1KDS - chain A; structure by X-ray diffraction, 2.15 A resolution.

Chain A:
Name: Beta-lactamase
Organism: Escherichia coli
Notes: EC 3.5.2.6
UniProtKB: P00811 (AMPC_ECOLI); residues 4-361 here correspond to UniProt positions 20-377 (UniProt number = residue number + 16)
Chain sequence (358 residues; row label = number of the first residue in the row):
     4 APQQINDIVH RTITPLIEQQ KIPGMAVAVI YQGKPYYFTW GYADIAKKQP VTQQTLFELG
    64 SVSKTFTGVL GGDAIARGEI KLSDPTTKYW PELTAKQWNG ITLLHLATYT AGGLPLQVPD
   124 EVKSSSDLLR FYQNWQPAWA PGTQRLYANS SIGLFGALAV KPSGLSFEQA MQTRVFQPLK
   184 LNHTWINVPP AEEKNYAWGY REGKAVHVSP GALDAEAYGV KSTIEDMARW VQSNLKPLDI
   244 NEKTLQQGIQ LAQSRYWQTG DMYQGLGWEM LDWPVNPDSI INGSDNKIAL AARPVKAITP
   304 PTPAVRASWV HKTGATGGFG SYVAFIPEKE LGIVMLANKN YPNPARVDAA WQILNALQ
UniProt features mapped onto this chain:
  - active site: S64 (Acyl-ester intermediate)
  - binding site (a beta-lactam): S64, Q120, Y150, N152, A318, N343
Covalently attached groups: 3-nitrophenylboronic acid (NPB) linked to S64
Small-molecule neighbours: 3-nitrophenylboronic acid (NPB): G63, K67, L119, Y150, N152, Y221, G317, A318, T319

Overview:
3-nitrophenylboronic acid is covalently linked to S64. Curated annotation (UniProt) lists active-site residue
S64 and 6 beta-lactam-binding residues.
Chain A is Beta-lactamase (Escherichia coli); the structure, X-ray crystal structure of AmpC beta-lactamase
from E. coli in complex with the inhibitor 3-nitrophenylboronic acid, was determined by X-ray diffraction,
deposited together with 1KDW, 1KE0, 1KE3 and 1KE4.
